6UTW - chains CCC and 111 of the 9 polymer chains in the assembly; structure by X-ray diffraction, 3.85 A resolution.

== Chain CCC ==
Molecule: DNA-directed RNA polymerase subunit beta
Source organism: Escherichia coli
Notes: EC 2.7.7.6
UniProtKB: P0A8V4 (RPOB_ECO57); numbering as in UniProt (aligned over 1-1342)
Amino-acid sequence (1342 residues; numbered 1 to 1342; the number before each row is that of its first residue):
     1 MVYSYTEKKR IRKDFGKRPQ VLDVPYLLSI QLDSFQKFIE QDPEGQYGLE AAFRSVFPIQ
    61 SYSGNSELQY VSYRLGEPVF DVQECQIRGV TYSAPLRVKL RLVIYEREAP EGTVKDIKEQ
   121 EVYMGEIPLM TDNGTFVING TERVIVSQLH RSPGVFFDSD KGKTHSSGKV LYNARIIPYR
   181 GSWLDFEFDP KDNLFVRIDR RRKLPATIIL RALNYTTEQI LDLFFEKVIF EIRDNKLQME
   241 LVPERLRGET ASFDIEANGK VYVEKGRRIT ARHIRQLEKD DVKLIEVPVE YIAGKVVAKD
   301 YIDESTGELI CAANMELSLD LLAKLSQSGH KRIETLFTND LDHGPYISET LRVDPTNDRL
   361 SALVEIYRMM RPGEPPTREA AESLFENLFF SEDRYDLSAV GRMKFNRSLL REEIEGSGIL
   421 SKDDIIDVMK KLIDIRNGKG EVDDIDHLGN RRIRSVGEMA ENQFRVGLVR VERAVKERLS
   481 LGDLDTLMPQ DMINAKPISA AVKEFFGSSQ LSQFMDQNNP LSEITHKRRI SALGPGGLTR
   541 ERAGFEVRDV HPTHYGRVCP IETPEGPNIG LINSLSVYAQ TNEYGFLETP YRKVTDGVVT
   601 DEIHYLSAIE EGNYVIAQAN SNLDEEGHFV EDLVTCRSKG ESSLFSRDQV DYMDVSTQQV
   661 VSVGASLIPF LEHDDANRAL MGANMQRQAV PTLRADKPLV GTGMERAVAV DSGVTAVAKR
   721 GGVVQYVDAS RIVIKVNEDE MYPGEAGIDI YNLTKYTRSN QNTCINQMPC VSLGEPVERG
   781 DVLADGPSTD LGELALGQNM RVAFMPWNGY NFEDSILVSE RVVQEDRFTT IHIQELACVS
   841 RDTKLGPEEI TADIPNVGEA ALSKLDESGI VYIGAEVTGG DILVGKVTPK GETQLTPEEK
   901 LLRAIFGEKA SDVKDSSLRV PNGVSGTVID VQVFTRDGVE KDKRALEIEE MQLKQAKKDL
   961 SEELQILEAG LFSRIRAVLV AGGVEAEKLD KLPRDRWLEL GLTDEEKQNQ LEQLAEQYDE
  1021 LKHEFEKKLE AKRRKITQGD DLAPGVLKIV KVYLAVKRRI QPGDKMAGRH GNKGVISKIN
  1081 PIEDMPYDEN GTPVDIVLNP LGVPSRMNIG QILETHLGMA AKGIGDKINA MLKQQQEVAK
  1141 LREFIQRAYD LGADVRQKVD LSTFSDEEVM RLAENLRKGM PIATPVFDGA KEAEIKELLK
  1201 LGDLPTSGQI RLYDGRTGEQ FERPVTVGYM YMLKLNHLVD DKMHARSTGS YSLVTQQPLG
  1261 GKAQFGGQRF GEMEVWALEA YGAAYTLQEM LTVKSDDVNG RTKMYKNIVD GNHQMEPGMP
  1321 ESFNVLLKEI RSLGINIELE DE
Unresolved in the structure: 1-2
Bound ions: Mg2+ near Asp814 (its only coordinating residue here)
Residues lining bound ligands: diphosphate (DPO): Glu813, Ser1105, Arg1106
Curated features (UniProtKB/Swiss-Prot):
  - modified residue (N6-acetyllysine): Lys1022, Lys1200

== Chain 111 ==
Molecule: Synthetic DNA 50-MER (promoter non-template strand)
Sequence (50 nucleotides; each row starts with the number of its first residue):
    10 ACCTTGACAT CCCACCTCAC GTATGCTATA ATGTGTGCAG TCTGACGCGG
Unresolved in the structure: 10-26

== Interface between chain CCC and chain 111 ==
Pairs across the interface (16; chain CCC residue first):
  Arg175(CCC) with DT50(111), hydrogen bond to the base
  Trp183(CCC) with DG49(111), stacking on the base; DT50(111), base contact
  Asp185(CCC) with DT50(111), base contact
  Asp199(CCC) with DG49(111), hydrogen bond to the base
  Arg200(CCC) with DT50(111), base contact
  Arg371(CCC) with DG44(111), hydrogen bond to the base
  Glu374(CCC) with DT43(111), base contact; DG44(111), hydrogen bond to the base
  Pro375(CCC) with DG42(111), base contact
  Arg470(CCC) with DG46(111), hydrogen bond to the phosphate
  Arg473(CCC) with DT45(111), base contact; DG46(111), hydrogen bond to the phosphate
  Glu541(CCC) with DC51(111), base contact
  Arg542(CCC) with DT50(111), phosphate contact; DC51(111), hydrogen bond to the base
Interface residues without a listed pair, chain CCC (18 interface residues in all): Arg151, Gly181, Val466, Gly537, Leu538, Thr539
Interface residues without a listed pair, chain 111 (10 interface residues in all): DC47, DA48

== Summary ==
Chain CCC and chain 111 form an interface of 18 and 10 residues respectively; the contacts include 7 hydrogen
bonds and 1 aromatic stacking contact. Among the polar pairs are Arg175(CCC)-DT50(111), Asp199(CCC)-DG49(111)
and Arg371(CCC)-DG44(111). Chain CCC binds diphosphate.
Here chain CCC is DNA-directed RNA polymerase subunit beta (Escherichia coli) and chain 111 is Synthetic DNA
50-MER (promoter non-template strand). Entry 6UTW (E. coli sigma-S transcription initiation complex with a
4-nt RNA ("Fresh" crystal)) was determined by X-ray diffraction, deposited together with 6UTV, 6UTX, 6UTY,
6UTZ, 6UU0, 6UU1 and 11 further entries.
